PDB entry 8JSM | electron microscopy, 3.30 A resolution | chains A and G of the 6 polymer chains in the assembly

Chain A:
Name: RNA-directed RNA polymerase L
From: Ebola virus
Notes: EC 2.7.7.48, 3.6.1.-, 2.7.7.88, 2.1.1.-
UniProtKB: A0A1C4HDB0 (A0A1C4HDB0_9MONO); residue numbers follow UniProt; this construct covers 1-2212
Chain sequence (2212 residues; numbered 1 to 2212; the number before each row is that of its first residue):
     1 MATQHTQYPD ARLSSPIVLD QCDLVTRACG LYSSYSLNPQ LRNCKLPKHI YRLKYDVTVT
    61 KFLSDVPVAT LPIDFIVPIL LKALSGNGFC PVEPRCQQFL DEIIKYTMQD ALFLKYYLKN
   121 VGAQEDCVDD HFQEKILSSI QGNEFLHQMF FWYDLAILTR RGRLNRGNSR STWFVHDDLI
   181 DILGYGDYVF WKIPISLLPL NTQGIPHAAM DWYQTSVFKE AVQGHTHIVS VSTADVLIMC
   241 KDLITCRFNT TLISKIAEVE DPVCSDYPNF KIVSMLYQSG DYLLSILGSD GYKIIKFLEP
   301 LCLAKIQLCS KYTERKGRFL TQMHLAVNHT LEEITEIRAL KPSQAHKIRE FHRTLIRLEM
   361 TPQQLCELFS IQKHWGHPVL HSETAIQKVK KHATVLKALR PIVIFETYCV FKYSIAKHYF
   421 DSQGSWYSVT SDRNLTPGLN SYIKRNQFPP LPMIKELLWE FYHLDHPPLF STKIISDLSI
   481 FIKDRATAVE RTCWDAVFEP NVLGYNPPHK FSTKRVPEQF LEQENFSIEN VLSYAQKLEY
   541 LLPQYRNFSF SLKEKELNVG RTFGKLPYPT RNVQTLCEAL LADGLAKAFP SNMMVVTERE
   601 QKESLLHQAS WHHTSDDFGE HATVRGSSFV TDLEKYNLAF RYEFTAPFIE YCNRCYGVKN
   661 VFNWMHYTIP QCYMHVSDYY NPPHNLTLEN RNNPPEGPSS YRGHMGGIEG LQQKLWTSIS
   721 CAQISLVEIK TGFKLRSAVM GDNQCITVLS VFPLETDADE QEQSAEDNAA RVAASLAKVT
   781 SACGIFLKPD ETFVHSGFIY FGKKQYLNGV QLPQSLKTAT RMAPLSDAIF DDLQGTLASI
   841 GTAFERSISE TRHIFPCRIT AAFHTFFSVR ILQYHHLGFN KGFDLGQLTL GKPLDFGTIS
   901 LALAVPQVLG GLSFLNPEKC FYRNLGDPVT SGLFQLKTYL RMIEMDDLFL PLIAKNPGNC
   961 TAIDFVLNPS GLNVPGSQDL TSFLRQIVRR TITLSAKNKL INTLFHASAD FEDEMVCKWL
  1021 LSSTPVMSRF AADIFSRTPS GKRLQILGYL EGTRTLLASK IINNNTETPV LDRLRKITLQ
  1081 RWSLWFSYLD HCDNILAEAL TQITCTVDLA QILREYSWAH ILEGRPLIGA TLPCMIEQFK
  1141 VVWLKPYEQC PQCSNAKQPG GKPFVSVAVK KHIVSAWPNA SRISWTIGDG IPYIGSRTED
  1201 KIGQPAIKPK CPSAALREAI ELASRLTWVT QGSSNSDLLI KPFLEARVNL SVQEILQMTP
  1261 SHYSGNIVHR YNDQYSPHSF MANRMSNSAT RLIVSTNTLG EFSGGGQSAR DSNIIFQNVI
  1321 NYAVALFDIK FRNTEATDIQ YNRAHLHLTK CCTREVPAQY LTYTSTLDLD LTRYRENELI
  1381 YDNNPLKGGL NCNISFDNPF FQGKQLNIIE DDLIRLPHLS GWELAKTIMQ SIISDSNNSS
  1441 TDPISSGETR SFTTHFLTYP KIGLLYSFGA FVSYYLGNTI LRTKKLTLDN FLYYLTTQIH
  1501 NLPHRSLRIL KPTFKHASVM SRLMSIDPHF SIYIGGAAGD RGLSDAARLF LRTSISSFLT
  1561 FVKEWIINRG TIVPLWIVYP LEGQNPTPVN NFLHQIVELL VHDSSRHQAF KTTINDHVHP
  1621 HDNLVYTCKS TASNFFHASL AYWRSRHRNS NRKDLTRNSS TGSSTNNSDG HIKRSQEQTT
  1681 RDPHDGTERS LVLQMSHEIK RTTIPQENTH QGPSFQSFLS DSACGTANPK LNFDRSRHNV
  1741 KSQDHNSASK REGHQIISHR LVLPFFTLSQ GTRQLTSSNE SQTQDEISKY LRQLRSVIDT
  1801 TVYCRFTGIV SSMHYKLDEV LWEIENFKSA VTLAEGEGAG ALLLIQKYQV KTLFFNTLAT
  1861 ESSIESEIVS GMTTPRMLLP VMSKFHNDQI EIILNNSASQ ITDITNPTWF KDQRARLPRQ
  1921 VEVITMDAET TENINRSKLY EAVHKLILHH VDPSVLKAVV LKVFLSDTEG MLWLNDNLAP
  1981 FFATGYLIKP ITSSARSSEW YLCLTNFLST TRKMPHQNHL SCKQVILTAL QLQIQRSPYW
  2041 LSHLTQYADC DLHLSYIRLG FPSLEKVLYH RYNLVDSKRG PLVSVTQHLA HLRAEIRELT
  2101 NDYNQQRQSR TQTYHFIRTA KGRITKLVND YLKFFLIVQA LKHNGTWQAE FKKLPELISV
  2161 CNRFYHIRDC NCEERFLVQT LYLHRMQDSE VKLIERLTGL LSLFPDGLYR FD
Unresolved in the structure: 1-3, 613-621, 1193-1202, 1304-1310, 1392-2212
Differences from the reference sequence: conflict Asp759 (Gly in A0A1C4HDB0)
Bound ions: Zn2+: Cys1150, Cys1153, His1345, His1347

Chain G:
Molecule: The leader sequence of EBOV genome.
Sequence (18 nucleotides; row label = number of the first residue in the row; numbers below 1 keep their minus sign (U-8 is residue -8)):
    -8 UUUCUUUUUG UGUGUCCG
Unresolved in the structure: -8 to -1

How chain A and chain G interact:
Contacting residue pairs (41; chain A residue first):
  Gln7(A) with U4(G), phosphate contact
  Ser14(A) with G5(G), hydrogen bond to the base
  Ser15(A) with G5(G), base contact
  Pro47(A) with G1(G), phosphate contact
  Lys48(A) with U0(G), hydrogen bond to the sugar; G1(G), hydrogen bond to the phosphate
  His49(A) with G1(G), base contact
  Arg163(A) with U4(G), hydrogen bond to the base
  Arg166(A) with G1(G), hydrogen bond to the base; U4(G), salt bridge to the phosphate
  Asn168(A) with U0(G), base contact
  Arg170(A) with G1(G), hydrogen bond to the base
  Arg485(A) with C7(G), salt bridge to the phosphate; C8(G), salt bridge to the phosphate
  Ala486(A) with U6(G), phosphate contact; C7(G), phosphate contact
  Glu499(A) with G1(G), sugar contact
  Asn501(A) with G1(G), hydrogen bond to the phosphate
  Lys510(A) with U2(G), base contact
  Phe511(A) with U2(G), stacking on the base
  Lys514(A) with G5(G), salt bridge to the phosphate
  Arg515(A) with G3(G), base contact; U6(G), salt bridge to the phosphate
  Phe563(A) with C7(G), stacking on the base
  Lys565(A) with U6(G), salt bridge to the phosphate
  Arg571(A) with C8(G), salt bridge to the phosphate
  Gln574(A) with C8(G), sugar contact
  Glu578(A) with C8(G), sugar contact; G9(G), phosphate contact
  Tyr679(A) with G1(G), phosphate contact; U2(G), phosphate contact; U4(G), sugar contact
  Tyr680(A) with G1(G), base contact
  Gly710(A) with C8(G), hydrogen bond to the sugar
  Arg1054(A) with G3(G), hydrogen bond to the sugar; U4(G), salt bridge to the phosphate; G5(G), hydrogen bond to the base; U6(G), base contact
  Thr1055(A) with G3(G), base contact
  Ala1058(A) with G3(G), base contact
  Lys1060(A) with G3(G), salt bridge to the phosphate
Interface residues without a listed pair, chain A (40 interface residues in all): Arg52, Ala496, Pro500, Ser512, Ser551, Lys553, Glu554, Thr575, Lys714, Ser1059

Overview:
The interface between chain A and chain G involves 40 residues on one side and 10 on the other, with 10
hydrogen bonds, 9 salt bridges and 2 aromatic stacking contacts. Polar contacts include Ser14(A)-G5(G),
Arg163(A)-U4(G) and Arg166(A)-G1(G).
Here chain A is RNA-directed RNA polymerase L (Ebola virus) and chain G is the leader sequence of EBOV
genome.. Entry 8JSM (The structure of EBOV L-VP35-RNA complex (conformation 1)) was determined by electron
microscopy (same publication as 8JSL and 8JSN).
